Entry 2JF3 (X-ray diffraction, 3.00 A resolution); this record covers chain A.

[Chain A]
Protein: Acyl-[acyl-carrier-protein]--udp-N-acetylglucosamine O-acyltransferase
Source organism: Escherichia coli
Notes: EC 2.3.1.129
UniProt: P0A722 (LPXA_ECOLI); residue numbers follow UniProt; this construct covers 1-262
Amino-acid sequence (262 residues; each row starts with the number of its first residue):
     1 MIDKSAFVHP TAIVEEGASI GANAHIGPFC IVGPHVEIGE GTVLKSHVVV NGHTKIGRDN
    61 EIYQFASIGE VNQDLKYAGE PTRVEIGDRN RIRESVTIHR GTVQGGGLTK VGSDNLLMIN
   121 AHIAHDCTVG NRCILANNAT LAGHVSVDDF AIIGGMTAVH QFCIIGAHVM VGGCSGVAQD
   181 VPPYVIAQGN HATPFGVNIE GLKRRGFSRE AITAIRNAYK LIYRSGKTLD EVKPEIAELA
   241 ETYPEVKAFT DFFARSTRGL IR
Small-molecule neighbours: uridine-diphosphate-N-acetylglucosamine (UD1): Gln73, Asp74, Leu75, Lys76, His125, Ile134, Gly143, His144, Ile152, Gln161, Phe162, Met170, Asn198, Glu200, Gly201, Arg204, Arg205

[Overview]
Bound to chain A: uridine-diphosphate-N-acetylglucosamine.
Chain A is Acyl-[acyl-carrier-protein]--udp-N-acetylglucosamine O-acyltransferase (Escherichia coli); the
structure, Nucleotide substrate binding by UDP-N-acetylglucosamine acyltransferase, was determined by X-ray
diffraction, deposited together with 2JF2.
